PDB entry 4QAT | X-ray diffraction, 1.75 A resolution | chain A

[Chain A]
Name: CT263
Source organism: Chlamydia trachomatis
UniProt: B0B7H9 (B0B7H9_CHLT2); residues 1-196 here = UniProt positions 1-196
Chain sequence (201 residues; numbered -4 to 196; the number before each row is that of its first residue; numbers below 1 keep their minus sign (Gly-4 is residue -4)):
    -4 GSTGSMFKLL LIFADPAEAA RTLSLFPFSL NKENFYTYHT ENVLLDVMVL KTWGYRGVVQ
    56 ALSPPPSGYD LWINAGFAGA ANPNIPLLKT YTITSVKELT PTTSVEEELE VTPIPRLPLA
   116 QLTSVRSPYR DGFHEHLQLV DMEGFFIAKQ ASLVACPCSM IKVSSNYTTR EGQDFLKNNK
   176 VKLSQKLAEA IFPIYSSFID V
Unresolved in the structure: -4 to 0, 196
Construct notes: expression tag (-4 to 0); engineered mutation Asn161 (Asp in B0B7H9)
What the authors report for this chain:
  - binding site for 5'-deoxy-5'-methylthioadenosine: Glu13, Trp48, Met137, Glu138, Asn161
  - catalytic residues: Glu13
  - conformationally variable residues (order/disorder transition): Trp48

[Overview]
From the paper: the catalytic residue Glu13; a binding site for 5'-deoxy-5'-methylthioadenosine at Glu13,
Trp48 and Met137 among others.
Chain A is CT263 (Chlamydia trachomatis); the structure, 1.75 A resolution structure of CT263-D161N (MTAN)
from Chlamydia trachomatis bound to MTA, was determined by X-ray diffraction (same publication as 4QAQ, 4QAR,
4QAS and 4QFB).
